Entry 2IM0 (X-ray diffraction, 2.25 A resolution); this record covers chain A.

Chain A:
Name: poliovirus polymerase
From: Human poliovirus 1
Notes: EC 2.7.7.48; fragment: RNA-directed RNA polymerase, residues 1748-2208
Reference sequence: P03300 (POLG_POL1M); residues 1-461 here correspond to UniProt positions 1748-2208 (UniProt number = residue number + 1747)
Chain sequence (461 residues; row label = number of the first residue in the row):
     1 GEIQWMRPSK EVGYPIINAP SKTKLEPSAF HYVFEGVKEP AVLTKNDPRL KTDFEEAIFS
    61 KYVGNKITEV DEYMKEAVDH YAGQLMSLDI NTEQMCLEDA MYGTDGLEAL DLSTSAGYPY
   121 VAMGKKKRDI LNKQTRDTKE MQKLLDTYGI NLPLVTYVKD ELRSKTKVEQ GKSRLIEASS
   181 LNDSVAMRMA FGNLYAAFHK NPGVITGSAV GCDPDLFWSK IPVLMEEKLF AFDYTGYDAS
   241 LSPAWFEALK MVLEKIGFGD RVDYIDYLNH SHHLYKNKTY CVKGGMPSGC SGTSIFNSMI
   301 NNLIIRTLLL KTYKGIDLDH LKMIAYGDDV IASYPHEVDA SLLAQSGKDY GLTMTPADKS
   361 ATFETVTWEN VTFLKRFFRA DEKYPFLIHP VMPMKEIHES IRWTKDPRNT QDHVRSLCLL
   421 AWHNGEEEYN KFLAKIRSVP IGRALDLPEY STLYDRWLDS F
Sequence notes: modified residue (96, 212, 281, 290); engineered mutation Asp446 (Leu2193 in P03300), Asp455 (Arg2202 in P03300)
Modified positions: Cys96, Cys212, Cys281, Cys290 (s-(dimethylarsenic)cysteine; CAS)
UniProt features mapped onto this chain:
  - binding site (Mg(2+)): Asp329
Bound ions: Na+: Leu268, Asn269, Ser271, Gly284, Gly285
Small-molecule neighbours: CTP (cytidine-5'-triphosphate): Lys159, Arg163, Lys167, Arg174, Leu175, Ile176, Tyr234, Thr235, Gly236, Tyr237, Asp238, Ser288, Asp328, Lys359
From the paper describing this entry:
  - binding site for CTP: Arg163, Lys167, Arg174, Asp238
  - contacts within the chain: Glu161-Arg174
  - mutagenesis - F30A, F30A/F34A, F34A: abolished catalytic activity
  - mutagenesis - F30A: unchanged stability
  - mutagenesis - F30A/F34A, F30D/F34D (Tm change 4 degC), W403A (Tm change 6 degC), W403D (Tm change 4 degC): decreased stability

In short:
Bound to chain A: CTP. The Na+ site is built by Leu268, Asn269, Ser271, Gly284 and Gly285. Curated annotation
(UniProt) lists Mg2+-binding residue Asp329. From the paper: a binding site for CTP at Arg163, Lys167 and
Arg174 among others; F30A/F34A, F30D/F34D and W403A, among others, reduce stability; 6 substitutions were
tested in all.
Chain A is poliovirus polymerase (Human poliovirus 1); the structure, Crystal structure of poliovirus
polymerase complexed with CTP and Mg2+, was determined by X-ray diffraction together with 2ILY, 2ILZ, 2IM1,
2IM2 and 2IM3 from the same study.
